PDB entry 1SJM | X-ray diffraction, 1.40 A resolution | chains A and C of the 3 polymer chains in the assembly

[Chain A (and C)]
Protein: Copper-containing nitrite reductase
Source organism: Alcaligenes faecalis
Notes: EC 1.7.2.1; chain C of this document is another copy of the same molecule, construct and numbering; everything in this record applies to it too
UniProt: P38501 (NIR_ALCFA); residues 4-340 here correspond to UniProt positions 40-376 (UniProt number = residue number + 36)
Amino-acid sequence (341 residues; numbered 4 to 344; the number before each row is that of its first residue):
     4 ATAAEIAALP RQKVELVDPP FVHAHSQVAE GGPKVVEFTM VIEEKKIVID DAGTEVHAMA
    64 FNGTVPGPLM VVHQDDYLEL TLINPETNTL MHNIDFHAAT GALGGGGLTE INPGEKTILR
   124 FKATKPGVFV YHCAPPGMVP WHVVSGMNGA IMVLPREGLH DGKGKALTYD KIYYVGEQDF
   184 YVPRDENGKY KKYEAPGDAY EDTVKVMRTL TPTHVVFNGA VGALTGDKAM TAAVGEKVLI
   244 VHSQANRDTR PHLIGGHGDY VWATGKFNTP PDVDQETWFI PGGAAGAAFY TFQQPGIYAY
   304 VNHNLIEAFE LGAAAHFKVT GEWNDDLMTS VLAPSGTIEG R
Not modelled in the structure: 4, 340-344 (chain C: 340-344)
Differences from the reference sequence: cloning artifact (341-344)
Metal / ion sites: Cu ion site 1: H95, C136, H145, M150; Cu ion site 2: H100, H135 (together with nitrite ion) (shared with 1 residue of chain B); Cu ion site 3: H306 (together with nitrite ion) (shared with H100(C), H135(C) of chain C)
Residues lining bound ligands:
  - nitrite ion (NO2), molecule 1: D98, H100, H135
  - nitrite ion (NO2), molecule 2: H255, I257, H306, L308
Swiss-Prot annotation at these positions:
  - binding site (Cu cation): H95, H100, H135, C136, H145, M150, H306

[Chain A / chain C interface]
Residue-residue contacts (111; chain A residue first):
  T214(A) - T212(C)
  R250(A) - L213(C)
  R253(A) - D251(C)  salt bridge
  R253(A) - G285(C)
  H255(A) - H100(C)
  I257(A) - D98(C)
  I257(A) - L106(C)  hydrophobic
  G258(A) - A102(C)
  G258(A) - T103(C)
  G258(A) - G104(C)  hydrogen bond (backbone-backbone)
  G258(A) - L106(C)
  G258(A) - G107(C)
  H260(A) - H100(C)  hydrogen bond (side chain-backbone)
  H260(A) - A101(C)
  H260(A) - A102(C)
  H260(A) - T103(C)
  H260(A) - K128(C)
  D262(A) - K128(C)  salt bridge
  D275(A) - T267(C)
  D275(A) - T272(C)
  V276(A) - K269(C)
  V276(A) - N271(C)
  V276(A) - T272(C)  hydrogen bond (backbone-side chain)
  D277(A) - K128(C)  salt bridge
  D277(A) - P129(C)
  D277(A) - K269(C)
  D277(A) - N271(C)  hydrogen bond
  Q278(A) - T267(C)  hydrogen bond
  Q278(A) - K269(C)
  Q278(A) - T272(C)
  E279(A) - H100(C)  salt bridge
  E279(A) - V131(C)
  E279(A) - F132(C)
  E279(A) - V133(C)  hydrogen bond (side chain-backbone)
  E279(A) - K269(C)  salt bridge
  E279(A) - G286(C)
  E279(A) - A287(C)
  E279(A) - A288(C)  hydrogen bond (side chain-backbone)
  T280(A) - G285(C)
  T280(A) - G286(C)  hydrogen bond (side chain-backbone)
  F282(A) - D251(C)
  F282(A) - F282(C)  hydrophobic
  Y293(A) - T103(C)
  Q297(A) - T103(C)  hydrogen bond (side chain-backbone)
  Q297(A) - G104(C)
  I300(A) - L106(C)
  Y301(A) - L106(C)  hydrophobic
  A302(A) - L106(C)
  H306(A) - H100(C)  hydrogen bond
  H306(A) - H135(C)  hydrogen bond
  H306(A) - A248(C)  hydrogen bond (side chain-backbone)
  H306(A) - N249(C)
  H306(A) - G285(C)
  H306(A) - G286(C)
  N307(A) - N249(C)  hydrogen bond (side chain-backbone)
  L308(A) - V142(C)  hydrophobic
  L308(A) - P143(C)
  L308(A) - V146(C)  hydrophobic
  L308(A) - A248(C)
  L308(A) - N249(C)  hydrogen bond (backbone-side chain)
  I309(A) - P143(C)
  I309(A) - Y184(C)
  I309(A) - M210(C)
  I309(A) - L213(C)  hydrophobic
  I309(A) - N249(C)
  E310(A) - L213(C)
  F312(A) - V142(C)  hydrophobic
  F312(A) - P143(C)
  E313(A) - V207(C)
  E313(A) - R211(C)  salt bridge
  L314(A) - R211(C)
  L314(A) - L213(C)  hydrophobic
  W326(A) - G104(C)
  W326(A) - A105(C)
  D328(A) - R123(C)  hydrogen bond (backbone-side chain)
  D329(A) - A4(C)  hydrogen bond (side chain-backbone)
  D329(A) - I9(C)
  D329(A) - Y80(C)  hydrogen bond
  D329(A) - K125(C)  salt bridge
  L330(A) - F124(C)
  L330(A) - K125(C)  hydrogen bond (backbone-backbone)
  L330(A) - T127(C)
  M331(A) - A102(C)  hydrophobic
  M331(A) - T103(C)
  M331(A) - G104(C)
  M331(A) - A105(C)  hydrophobic
  M331(A) - G107(C)
  M331(A) - G108(C)
  M331(A) - L111(C)  hydrophobic
  M331(A) - L122(C)  hydrophobic
  M331(A) - R123(C)
  T332(A) - L122(C)
  T332(A) - R123(C)  hydrogen bond (backbone-backbone)
  S333(A) - I121(C)
  V334(A) - E82(C)
  V334(A) - I121(C)  hydrogen bond (backbone-backbone)
  V334(A) - R123(C)
  L335(A) - K119(C)
  L335(A) - T120(C)  hydrogen bond (backbone-side chain)
  L335(A) - I121(C)  hydrogen bond (backbone-backbone)
  A336(A) - K119(C)
  A336(A) - T120(C)
  P337(A) - L111(C)
  P337(A) - E113(C)
  P337(A) - I114(C)  hydrophobic
  P337(A) - E118(C)
  P337(A) - K119(C)
  P337(A) - T120(C)
  S338(A) - E118(C)
  S338(A) - K119(C)  hydrogen bond (backbone-backbone)
  G339(A) - G117(C)
Interface residues without a listed pair, chain A (45 interface residues in all): Y193, P215, T216, Q296
Interface residues without a listed pair, chain C (57 interface residues in all): T112, Y203, P284

[Overview]
Chain A and chain C form an interface of 45 and 57 residues respectively; the contacts include 23 hydrogen
bonds and 7 salt bridges. Among the polar pairs are R253(A)-D251(C), D262(A)-K128(C) and D277(A)-K128(C).
Ligands of chain A: nitrite ion.
Both chains are Copper-containing nitrite reductase (Alcaligenes faecalis). Entry 1SJM (Nitrite bound copper
containing nitrite reductase) was determined by X-ray diffraction (same publication as 1SNR).
